Entry 1Q2D (X-ray diffraction, 2.25 A resolution); this record covers chains A and B.

== Chain A ==
Protein: histone acetyltransferase GCN5
Organism: Tetrahymena thermophila
Notes: EC 2.3.1.-; fragment: Residues 49-209, catalytic domain
UniProtKB: Q27198 (Q27198_TETTH); residue numbers follow UniProt; this construct covers 49-210
Amino-acid sequence (162 residues; numbered 49 to 210; the number before each row is that of its first residue):
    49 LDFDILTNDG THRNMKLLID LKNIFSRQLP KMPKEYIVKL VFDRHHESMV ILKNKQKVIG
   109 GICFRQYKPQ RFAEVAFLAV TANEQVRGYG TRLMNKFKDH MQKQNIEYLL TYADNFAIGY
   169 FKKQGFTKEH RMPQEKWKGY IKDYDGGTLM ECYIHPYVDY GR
Unresolved in the structure: 210
Differences from the reference sequence: cloning artifact (90, 210)
Residues lining bound ligands: coenzyme A (COA): Gln-76, Leu-77, Leu-126, Ala-127, Val-128, Glu-132, Gln-133, Val-134, Arg-135, Gly-136, Tyr-137, Gly-138, Thr-139, Phe-164, Tyr-168, Phe-169, Lys-171

== Chain B ==
Protein: 19-mer peptide fragment from p53 Tumor Suppressor
Amino-acid sequence (19 residues; numbered 311 to 329; the number before each row is that of its first residue):
   311 NTSSSPQPKK KPLDGEYFT
Unresolved in the structure: 311-319, 326-329
Residues lining bound ligands: coenzyme A (COA): Lys-320, Lys-321, Pro-322

== Interface between chain A and chain B ==
Contacting residue pairs (21):
  Leu-77(A) / Lys-321(B)
  Leu-77(A) / Pro-322(B)
  Pro-78(A) / Lys-321(B)
  Lys-79(A) / Lys-321(B)
  Lys-79(A) / Leu-323(B)
  Met-80(A) / Lys-321(B)
  Val-123(A) / Lys-320(B)
  Ala-124(A) / Lys-320(B)  hydrogen bond (backbone-side chain)
  Phe-125(A) / Lys-320(B)
  Leu-126(A) / Lys-320(B)
  Thr-159(A) / Lys-320(B)
  Tyr-160(A) / Lys-320(B)
  Asp-162(A) / Pro-322(B)
  Asp-162(A) / Leu-323(B)
  Asn-163(A) / Pro-322(B)
  Asn-163(A) / Leu-323(B)
  Asn-163(A) / Asp-324(B)  hydrogen bond
  Phe-164(A) / Pro-322(B)  hydrophobic
  Phe-164(A) / Gly-325(B)
  Ala-165(A) / Pro-322(B)  hydrophobic
  Phe-169(A) / Lys-320(B)
Also at the interface, not in a pair above, chain A (17 interface residues in all): Gln-76, Ala-161

== Overview ==
17 residues of chain A and 6 residues of chain B are in contact; the contacts include 2 hydrogen bonds. Polar
pairs include Ala-124(A)/Lys-320(B) and Asn-163(A)/Asp-324(B). Coenzyme A is bound between chain A and chain
B.
Chain A is histone acetyltransferase GCN5 (Tetrahymena thermophila) and chain B is a 19-mer peptide fragment
from p53 Tumor Suppressor; the structure, Crystal Structure of Tetrahymena GCN5 With Bound Coenzyme A and a
19-residue p53 peptide, was determined by X-ray diffraction.
